PDB entry 6EA9 | X-ray diffraction, 2.10 A resolution | chains A and B

# Chain A (and B)
Protein: Protein B2
Source organism: Vaccinia virus WR
Notes: chain B of this document is another copy of the same molecule, construct and numbering; everything in this record applies to it too
Reference sequence: Q01225 (B2_VACCW); residue numbers follow UniProt; this construct covers 1-219
Chain sequence (220 residues; row label = number of the first residue in the row; numbering starts at 0):
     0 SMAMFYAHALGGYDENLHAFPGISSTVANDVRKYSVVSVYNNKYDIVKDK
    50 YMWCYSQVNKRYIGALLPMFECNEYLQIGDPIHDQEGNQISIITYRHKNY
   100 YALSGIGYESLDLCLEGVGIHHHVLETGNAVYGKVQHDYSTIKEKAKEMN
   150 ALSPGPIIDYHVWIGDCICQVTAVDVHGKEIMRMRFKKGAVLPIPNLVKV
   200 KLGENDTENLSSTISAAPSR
Disordered / not traced: 195-219
Sequence notes: expression tag (0)
Residues lining bound ligands:
  - 2',5'-GpAp (9BG), molecule 1: Tyr12, Glu14, Leu16, His17, Ala18, Phe19, Ala27, Arg60, Ile105, Gly106
  - 2',5'-GpAp (9BG), molecule 2: Ala129, Val130, Tyr131, Tyr138, Ile141, Lys142, Ala145, Asn149, Ile167, Gln169, Glu179, Arg182, Arg184, Lys186
Curated features (UniProtKB/Swiss-Prot):
  - active site: His17 (Proton donor), Tyr138 (Shared with catalytic histidine of dimeric partner), Lys142 (Proton acceptor)
  - site (Substrate binding): Arg60, Ile105, Asn149, Gln169, Arg182, Arg184, Lys186
  - mutagenesis: His17 (H17A: Complete loss of 2',3'-cGAMP cleavage), Arg60 (R60A: Stalls the 2',3'-cGAMP cleavage reaction at an intermediary stage), Tyr138 (Y138A: Stalls the 2',3'-cGAMP cleavage reaction at an intermediary stage), Lys142 (K142A: Complete loss of 2',3'-cGAMP cleavage), Gln169 (Q169A: No effect on 2',3'-cGAMP cleavage reaction), Arg182 (R182A: Stalls the 2',3'-cGAMP cleavage reaction at an intermediary stage), Arg184 (R184A: Complete loss of 2',3'-cGAMP cleavage), Lys186 (K186A: Stalls the 2',3'-cGAMP cleavage reaction at an intermediary stage)
Reported in the primary citation:
  - catalytic residues: Tyr138
  - mutagenesis - H17A: abolished catalytic activity on 2'3' cGAMP
  - mutagenesis - H17A: increased signaling

# How chain A and chain B interact
Contacting residue pairs (58):
  Glu14(A) - Lys142(B)  hydrogen bond (backbone-side chain)
  Glu14(A) - Lys146(B)
  Glu14(A) - Asn149(B)
  Asn15(A) - Lys146(B)  hydrogen bond
  Leu16(A) - Lys142(B)  hydrogen bond (backbone-side chain)
  His17(A) - Tyr138(B)  hydrogen bond
  Ile105(A) - Lys186(B)
  Gly106(A) - Lys186(B)  hydrogen bond (backbone-side chain)
  Tyr107(A) - Lys186(B)
  Glu108(A) - Glu108(B)
  Glu108(A) - Arg184(B)
  Glu108(A) - Phe185(B)
  Glu108(A) - Lys186(B)  hydrogen bond (side chain-backbone)
  Ser109(A) - Arg182(B)
  Ser109(A) - Met183(B)
  Ser109(A) - Arg184(B)  hydrogen bond
  Leu110(A) - Arg182(B)
  Asp111(A) - Met181(B)
  Asp111(A) - Arg182(B)  hydrogen bond (backbone-backbone)
  Asp111(A) - Arg184(B)  salt bridge
  Leu112(A) - Ile180(B)
  Leu112(A) - Met181(B)  hydrophobic
  Cys113(A) - Pro153(B)  hydrophobic
  Cys113(A) - Lys178(B)  hydrogen bond
  Cys113(A) - Ile180(B)  hydrogen bond (backbone-backbone)
  Glu115(A) - Pro153(B)
  Tyr138(A) - His17(B)  hydrogen bond
  Lys142(A) - Glu14(B)  hydrogen bond (side chain-backbone)
  Lys142(A) - Leu16(B)  hydrogen bond (side chain-backbone)
  Lys146(A) - Glu14(B)
  Lys146(A) - Asn15(B)
  Asn149(A) - Glu14(B)
  Pro153(A) - Glu115(B)
  Ile156(A) - Tyr159(B)
  Tyr159(A) - Ile156(B)
  Lys178(A) - Cys113(B)  hydrogen bond
  Glu179(A) - Cys113(B)
  Ile180(A) - Leu112(B)
  Ile180(A) - Cys113(B)  hydrogen bond (backbone-backbone)
  Met181(A) - Leu110(B)  hydrophobic
  Met181(A) - Asp111(B)
  Met181(A) - Leu112(B)  hydrophobic
  Met181(A) - Met183(B)  hydrophobic
  Arg182(A) - Ser109(B)
  Arg182(A) - Leu110(B)
  Arg182(A) - Asp111(B)  hydrogen bond (backbone-backbone)
  Met183(A) - Ser109(B)
  Met183(A) - Met181(B)  hydrophobic
  Met183(A) - Met183(B)  hydrophobic
  Arg184(A) - Glu108(B)
  Arg184(A) - Ser109(B)  hydrogen bond
  Arg184(A) - Asp111(B)  salt bridge
  Phe185(A) - Glu108(B)
  Phe185(A) - Phe185(B)  hydrophobic
  Lys186(A) - Ile105(B)
  Lys186(A) - Gly106(B)  hydrogen bond (side chain-backbone)
  Lys186(A) - Tyr107(B)
  Lys186(A) - Glu108(B)  hydrogen bond (backbone-side chain)
Interface residues without a listed pair, chain A (33 interface residues in all): Arg31, Ser152, Lys187
Interface residues without a listed pair, chain B (33 interface residues in all): Arg31, Ser152, Glu179, Lys187

# Summary
Chain A and chain B each contribute 33 residues to their interface; the contacts include 19 hydrogen bonds and
2 salt bridges. Polar contacts include Asp111(A)-Arg184(B), Glu14(A)-Lys142(B) and Asn15(A)-Lys146(B). Bound
to chain A: 2',5'-GpAp. From the paper: the catalytic residue Tyr138(A); H17A of chain A abolishes catalytic
activity on 2'3' cGAMP.
Chain A and chain B are both Protein B2 (Vaccinia virus WR); the structure, Structure of VACV Poxin in
post-reactive state with Gp[2'-5']Ap[3'], was determined by X-ray diffraction, deposited together with 6EA6
and 6EA8.
